1D0J - chains C and H of the 5 polymer chains in the assembly; structure by X-ray diffraction, 2.50 A resolution.

[Chain C]
Name: Tumor necrosis factor receptor associated protein 2
From: Homo sapiens
Notes: fragment: traf domain
UniProt: Q12933 (TRAF2_HUMAN); residues 334-501 here = UniProt positions 334-501
Amino-acid sequence (168 residues; each row starts with the number of its first residue):
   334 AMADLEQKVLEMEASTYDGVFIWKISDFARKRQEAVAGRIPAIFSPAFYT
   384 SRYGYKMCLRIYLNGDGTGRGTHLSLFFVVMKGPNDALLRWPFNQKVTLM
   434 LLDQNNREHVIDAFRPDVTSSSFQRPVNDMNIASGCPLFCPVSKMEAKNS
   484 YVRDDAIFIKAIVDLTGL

[Chain H]
Name: 4-1BB ligand receptor
Notes: fragment: traf2-binding sequence
UniProt: P20334 (TNR9_MOUSE); residue numbers follow UniProt; this construct covers 231-236
Amino-acid sequence (7 residues; each row starts with the number of its first residue):
   230 XGAAQEE
Disordered / not traced: 230-231
Modified residues: ACE (acetyl group) at position 230

[Interface between chain C and chain H]
Contacting residue pairs (21):
  Arg-393(C) with Glu-235(H), salt bridge
  Tyr-395(C) with Glu-235(H), hydrogen bond; Glu-236(H)
  Asp-399(C) with Glu-235(H); Glu-236(H), hydrogen bond (side chain-backbone)
  Phe-410(C) with Ala-233(H); Gln-234(H); Glu-235(H)
  Phe-447(C) with Ala-232(H), hydrophobic
  Ser-453(C) with Gln-234(H), hydrogen bond
  Ser-454(C) with Gln-234(H), hydrogen bond
  Ser-455(C) with Gln-234(H), hydrogen bond
  Ile-465(C) with Gln-234(H)
  Ala-466(C) with Gln-234(H); Glu-235(H), hydrogen bond (backbone-backbone)
  Ser-467(C) with Ala-232(H); Ala-233(H); Gln-234(H)
  Gly-468(C) with Ala-232(H); Ala-233(H), hydrogen bond (backbone-backbone)
  Pro-470(C) with Ala-233(H), hydrophobic
Other interface residues (no listed pair), chain C (14 interface residues in all): Gly-400

[In short]
14 residues of chain C face 5 of chain H across their interface, with 7 hydrogen bonds and 1 salt bridge.
Polar pairs include Arg-393(C)/Glu-235(H), Tyr-395(C)/Glu-235(H) and Asp-399(C)/Glu-236(H).
Here chain C is Tumor necrosis factor receptor associated protein 2 (Homo sapiens) and chain H is 4-1BB ligand
receptor. Entry 1D0J (Structure of tnf receptor associated factor 2 in complex with a M4-1BB peptide) was
determined by X-ray diffraction (same publication as 1D00, 1CZY, 1CZZ, 1D0A and 1D01).
